8TPK - chains A and U of the 6 polymer chains in the assembly; structure by X-ray diffraction, 3.46 A resolution.

[Chain A]
Protein: DeoR-family transcriptional regulator
From: Caulobacter vibrioides NA1000
UniProt: A0A0H3C5Q6 (A0A0H3C5Q6_CAUVN); numbering as in UniProt (aligned over 1-327)
Sequence (347 residues; each row starts with the number of its first residue; numbers below 1 keep their minus sign (Met-19 is residue -19)):
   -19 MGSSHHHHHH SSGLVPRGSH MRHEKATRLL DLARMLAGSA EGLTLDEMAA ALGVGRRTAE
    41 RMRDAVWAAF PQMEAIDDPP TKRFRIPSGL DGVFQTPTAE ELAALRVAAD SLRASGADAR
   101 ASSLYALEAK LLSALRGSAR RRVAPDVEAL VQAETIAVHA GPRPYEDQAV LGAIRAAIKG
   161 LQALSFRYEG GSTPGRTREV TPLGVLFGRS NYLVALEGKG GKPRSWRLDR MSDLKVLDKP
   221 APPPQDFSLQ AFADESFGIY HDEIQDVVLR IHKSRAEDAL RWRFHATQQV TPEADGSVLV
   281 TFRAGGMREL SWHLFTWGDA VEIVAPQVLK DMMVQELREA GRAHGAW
Not modelled in the structure: -19 to 1, 68-74
Differences from the reference sequence: initiating methionine (-19); expression tag (-18 to 0)
From the paper describing this entry:
  - binding site for the 3-nt DNA strand: Tyr240
  - mutagenesis - L10E (75-fold), E40A (7-fold), E40K (83-fold), T61A/K62A (1.2 +/- 0.2 uM), V73P/F74P (133.2 +/- 10.4 nM): decreased binding to the 21-nt DNA strand (chain U)
  - mutagenesis - R37A, R41A: abolished binding to the 21-nt DNA strand (chain U)
  - mutagenesis - L10E, E40A (7-fold), E40K (83-fold), T61A/K62A (Kd of 1.2 +/- 0.2 uM), V73P/F74P: decreased binding to the 21-nt DNA strand
  - mutagenesis - R37A, R41A: abolished binding to the 21-nt DNA strand

[Chain U]
Molecule: 21-nt DNA strand
Sequence (21 nucleotides; row label = number of the first residue in the row):
     1 ATACGACAGT TACTGTCGTA T
Not modelled in the structure: 21

[Interface between chain A and chain U]
Residue-residue contacts (15; chain A residue first):
  His3(A) - DC13(U)  salt bridge to the phosphate
  Glu4(A) - DC13(U)  phosphate contact
  Lys5(A) - DC13(U)  phosphate contact
  Leu25(A) - DT2(U)  sugar contact
  Arg36(A) - DT2(U)  salt bridge to the phosphate
  Arg37(A) - DC4(U)  base contact
  Arg37(A) - DG5(U)  hydrogen bond to the base
  Glu40(A) - DC4(U)  hydrogen bond to the base
  Arg43(A) - DA3(U)  salt bridge to the phosphate
  Pro60(A) - DA1(U)  phosphate contact
  Thr61(A) - DA1(U)  phosphate contact
  Thr61(A) - DT2(U)  hydrogen bond to the phosphate
  Lys62(A) - DT2(U)  phosphate contact
  Lys62(A) - DA3(U)  salt bridge to the phosphate
  Phe64(A) - DA3(U)  phosphate contact
Other interface residues (no listed pair), chain A (13 interface residues in all): Arg2
Other interface residues (no listed pair), chain U (8 interface residues in all): DA12, DT14

[In short]
Chain A and chain U form an interface of 13 and 8 residues respectively; the contacts include 3 hydrogen bonds
and 4 salt bridges. Among the polar pairs are Arg37(A)-DG5(U), Glu40(A)-DC4(U) and Thr61(A)-DT2(U). From the
paper: a binding site for the 3-nt DNA strand at Tyr240(A); L10E, E40A and E40K of chain A, among others,
reduce binding to the 21-nt DNA strand (chain U); 7 substitutions were tested in all.
Chain A is DeoR-family transcriptional regulator (Caulobacter vibrioides NA1000) and chain U is a 21-nt DNA
strand; the structure, P6522 crystal form of C. crescentus DriD-ssDNA-DNA complex, was determined by X-ray
diffraction (same publication as 8TP8).
